PDB entry 8HH5 | electron microscopy, 2.90 A resolution | chains C and G of the 7 polymer chains in the assembly

Chain C:
Molecule: ATP synthase subunit alpha
From: Bacillus sp. PS3
Notes: EC 7.1.2.2
Reference sequence: A0A0M3VGF9 (A0A0M3VGF9_BACP3); residue numbers follow UniProt; this construct covers 2-502
Amino-acid sequence (501 residues; each row starts with the number of its first residue):
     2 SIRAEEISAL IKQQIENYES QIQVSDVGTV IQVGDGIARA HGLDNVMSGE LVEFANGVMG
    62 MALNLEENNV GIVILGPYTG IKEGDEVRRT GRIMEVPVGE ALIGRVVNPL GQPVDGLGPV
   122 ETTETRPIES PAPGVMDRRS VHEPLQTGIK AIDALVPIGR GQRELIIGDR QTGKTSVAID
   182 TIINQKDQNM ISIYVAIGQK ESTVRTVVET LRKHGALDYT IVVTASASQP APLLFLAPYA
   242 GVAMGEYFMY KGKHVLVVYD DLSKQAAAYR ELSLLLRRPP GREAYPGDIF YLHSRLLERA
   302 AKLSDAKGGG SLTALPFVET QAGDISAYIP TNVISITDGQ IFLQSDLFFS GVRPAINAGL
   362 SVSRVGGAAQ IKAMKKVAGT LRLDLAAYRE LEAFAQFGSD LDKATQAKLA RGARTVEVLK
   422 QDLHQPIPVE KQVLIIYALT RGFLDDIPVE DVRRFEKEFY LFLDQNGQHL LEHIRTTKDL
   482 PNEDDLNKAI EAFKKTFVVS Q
Not modelled in the structure: 2-23, 502
Construct notes: conflict Pro132 (Arg in A0A0M3VGF9), Ser193 (Cys in A0A0M3VGF9), Phe463 (Trp in A0A0M3VGF9)
Ion coordination: Mg2+: Thr176 (together with ATP)
Small-molecule neighbours: ATP (adenosine-5'-triphosphate): Asp170, Arg171, Gln172, Thr173, Gly174, Lys175, Thr176, Ser177, Glu320, Phe349, Arg354, Pro355, Gln422, Asp423, Leu424

Chain G:
Molecule: ATP synthase gamma chain
From: Bacillus sp. PS3
Reference sequence: A0A0M4TPJ7 (A0A0M4TPJ7_BACP3); residue numbers follow UniProt; this construct covers 2-285
Amino-acid sequence (284 residues; each row starts with the number of its first residue):
     2 ASLRDIKTRI NATKKTSQIT KAMEMVSTSK LNRAEQNAKS FVPYMEKIQE VVANVALGAG
    62 GASHPMLVSR PVKKTGYLVI TSDRGLAGAY NSNVLRLVYQ TIQKRHASPD EYAIIVIGRV
   122 GLSFFRKRNM PVILDITRLP DQPSFADIKE IARKTVGLFA DGTFDELYMY YNHYVSAIQQ
   182 EVTERKLLPL TDLAENKQRT VYEFEPSQEE ILDVLLPQYA ESLIYGALLD AKASEHAARM
   242 TAMKNATDNA NELIRTLTLS YNRARQAAIT QEITEIVAGA NALQ
Not modelled in the structure: 285

Chain C / chain G interface:
Pairs across the interface (10):
  Arg278(C) - Ala283(G)  hydrogen bond (side chain-backbone)
  Ala323(C) - Ser3(G)  hydrogen bond (backbone-side chain)
  Gly324(C) - Arg5(G)
  Ala394(C) - Lys16(G)
  Phe395(C) - Lys16(G)
  Phe395(C) - Ile20(G)  hydrophobic
  Gln397(C) - Thr17(G)
  Phe398(C) - Leu87(G)  hydrophobic
  Asp401(C) - Arg85(G)  salt bridge
  Asp401(C) - Gly86(G)
Also at the interface, not in a pair above, chain C (14 interface residues in all): Pro280, Pro281, Glu284, Asp325, Ile326, Ser400
Also at the interface, not in a pair above, chain G (14 interface residues in all): Asp6, Arg120, Glu276, Gly280, Leu284

Overview:
Chain C and chain G each contribute 14 residues to their interface, with 2 hydrogen bonds and 1 salt bridge.
Polar pairs include Asp401(C)-Arg85(G), Arg278(C)-Ala283(G) and Ala323(C)-Ser3(G). Chain C binds ATP.
Here chain C is ATP synthase subunit alpha and chain G is ATP synthase gamma chain, both from Bacillus sp.
PS3. Entry 8HH5 (F1 domain of FoF1-ATPase from Bacillus PS3,120 degrees,highATP) was determined by electron
microscopy together with 8HH1, 8HH2, 8HH3, 8HH4, 8HH6, 8HH7 and 5 further entries from the same study.
